PDB entry 2XWC | X-ray diffraction, 1.82 A resolution | chain A

# Chain A
Molecule: Tumour protein P73
Source organism: Homo sapiens
Notes: fragment: dna-binding domain, residues 112-311
UniProtKB: O15350 (P73_HUMAN); residue numbers follow UniProt; this construct covers 112-311
Sequence (208 residues; row label = number of the first residue in the row):
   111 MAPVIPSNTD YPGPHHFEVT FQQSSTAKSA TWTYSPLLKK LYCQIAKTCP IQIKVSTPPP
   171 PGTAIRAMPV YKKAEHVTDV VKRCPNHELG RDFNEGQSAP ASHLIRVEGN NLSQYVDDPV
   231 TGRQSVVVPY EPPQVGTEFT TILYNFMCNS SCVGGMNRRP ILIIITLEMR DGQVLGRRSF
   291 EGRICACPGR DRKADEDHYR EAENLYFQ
Disordered / not traced: 111, 265-267
Disulfides: C153-C159
Sequence notes: expression tag (111, 312-318)
Metal / ion sites: Zn2+ site 1: C194, H197, C258, C262; Zn2+ site 2: C295, C297, D301, H308
Residues lining bound ligands: tris(hydroxyethyl)aminomethane (TAM): P195, E198, L199
UniProt features mapped onto this chain:
  - binding site (Zn(2+)): C194, H197, C258, C262
Reported in the primary citation:
  - Zn2+ coordination: C194, H197, C258, C262, C295, C297, D301, H308
  - contacts within the chain: R193-R216, G200-N204 (hydrogen bond), R201-N204 (backbone contact), R201-E205 (backbone contact), R193-N204 (hydrogen bond), N204-R216 (hydrogen bond), E198-N204 (backbone contact), N204-Q207 (backbone contact)

# In short
Bound to chain A: tris(hydroxyethyl)aminomethane. The Zn2+ site 1 is built by C194, H197, C258 and C262.
Curated annotation (UniProt) lists 4 Zn2+-binding residues. The paper reports Zn2+ coordination by C194, H197
and C258 among others; contacts within the chain involving C153, C159 and R193 among others.
Chain A is Tumour protein P73 (Homo sapiens); the structure, Crystal structure of the DNA binding domain of
human TP73 refined at 1.8 A resolution, was determined by X-ray diffraction, deposited together with 4A63.
